8UUQ - chains A and C of the 9 polymer chains in the assembly; structure by electron microscopy, 2.34 A resolution.

# Chain A
Protein: Fusion glycoprotein F0
Organism: Measles virus strain Ichinose-B95a
UniProt: Q786F3 (FUS_MEASC); residues 1-112 here = UniProt positions 1-112
Chain sequence (112 residues; row label = number of the first residue in the row):
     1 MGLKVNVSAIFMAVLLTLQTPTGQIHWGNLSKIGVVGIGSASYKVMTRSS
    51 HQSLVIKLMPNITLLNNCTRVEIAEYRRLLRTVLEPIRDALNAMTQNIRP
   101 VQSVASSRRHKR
Unresolved in the structure: 1-23, 103-112
Glycans and other covalent adducts: N-acetylglucosamine (NAG) linked to Asn-29, Asn-61, Asn-67

# Chain C
Protein: Fusion glycoprotein F0
Organism: Measles virus strain Ichinose-B95a
UniProt: Q786F3 (FUS_MEASC); residue numbers follow UniProt; this construct covers 113-495
Chain sequence (420 residues; each row starts with the number of its first residue):
   113 FAGVVLAGAALGVATAAQITAGIALHQSMLNSQAIDNLRASLETTNQAIE
   163 AIRQAGQGMILAVQGVQDYINNELIPSMNQLSCDLIGQKLGLKLLRYYTE
   213 ILSLFGPSLRDPISAEISIQALSYALGGDINKVLEKLGYSGGDLLGILES
   263 RGIKARITHVDTESYFIVLSIAYPTLSEIKGVIVHRLEGVSYNIGSQEWY
   313 TTVPKYVATQGYLISNFDESSCTFMPEGTVCSQNALYPMSPLLQECLRGS
   363 TKSCARTLVSGSFGNRFILSQGNLIANCASILCKCYTTGTIINQDPDKIL
   413 TYIAADHCPVVEVNGVTIQVGSRRYPDAVYLHRIDLGPPISLGRLDVGTN
   463 LGNAIAKLEDAKELLESSDQILRSMKGLSSTSIGVDDDDKAGWSHPQFEK
   513 GGGSGGGSGGGSWSHPQFEK
Unresolved in the structure: 113-114, 487-532
Differences from the reference sequence: engineered mutation Gly-170 (Glu in Q786F3), Gly-455 (Glu in Q786F3); expression tag (496-532)
Cystine bridges: Cys-334/Cys-343, Cys-358/Cys-366, Cys-390/Cys-395, Cys-397/Cys-420

# Interface between chain A and chain C
Cross-chain cystine bridges: Cys-68(A)/Cys-195(C)
Residue-residue contacts (196):
  Gln-24(A) with Gly-323(C), hydrogen bond (backbone-backbone); Tyr-324(C); Leu-359(C); Arg-360(C), hydrogen bond
  Ile-25(A) with His-297(C); Val-319(C), hydrophobic; Thr-321(C); Leu-359(C)
  His-26(A) with Leu-359(C), hydrogen bond (backbone-backbone); Arg-360(C); Gly-361(C)
  Trp-27(A) with His-297(C); Leu-299(C), hydrophobic
  Asn-29(A) with Gly-361(C), hydrogen bond (side chain-backbone); Thr-363(C)
  Leu-30(A) with Cys-358(C)
  Ser-31(A) with Tyr-414(C), hydrogen bond (backbone-side chain); Tyr-437(C)
  Lys-32(A) with Ile-411(C); Tyr-414(C); Ile-446(C)
  Ile-33(A) with Tyr-304(C); Thr-313(C), hydrogen bond (backbone-side chain); Cys-366(C), hydrophobic
  Gly-34(A) with Glu-300(C); Gly-301(C); Val-302(C), hydrogen bond (backbone-backbone); Leu-412(C)
  Val-35(A) with Glu-300(C); Thr-313(C)
  Val-36(A) with Arg-298(C); Leu-299(C); Glu-300(C), hydrogen bond (backbone-backbone); Ile-380(C), hydrophobic; Ser-382(C); Ile-387(C), hydrophobic; Tyr-437(C)
  Gly-37(A) with Arg-298(C)
  Ile-38(A) with Arg-298(C), hydrogen bond (backbone-backbone); Glu-300(C); Ile-380(C), hydrophobic
  Gly-39(A) with Val-296(C); His-297(C); Arg-298(C), hydrogen bond (backbone-backbone)
  Ser-40(A) with Ile-295(C); Val-296(C)
  Ala-41(A) with Ile-295(C); Val-296(C), hydrogen bond (backbone-backbone); Thr-341(C)
  Ser-42(A) with Glu-290(C), hydrogen bond; Val-294(C); Glu-339(C); Gly-340(C); Thr-341(C), hydrogen bond (backbone-backbone)
  Tyr-43(A) with Glu-290(C); Ile-291(C), hydrogen bond (backbone-backbone); Val-294(C), hydrophobic; Phe-329(C), hydrophobic; Thr-341(C); Cys-343(C), hydrophobic; Gln-345(C); Asn-346(C); Ala-347(C), hydrogen bond (side chain-backbone); Leu-348(C), hydrophobic
  Lys-44(A) with Ser-289(C); Glu-290(C); Glu-339(C); Thr-341(C), hydrogen bond (backbone-backbone); Val-342(C); Cys-343(C), hydrogen bond (backbone-backbone)
  Val-45(A) with Thr-287(C); Leu-288(C); Ser-289(C), hydrogen bond (backbone-backbone); Ile-291(C), hydrophobic; Cys-343(C)
  Met-46(A) with Ser-262(C); Gly-264(C); Pro-286(C), hydrophobic; Thr-287(C); Leu-288(C), hydrophobic; Val-342(C), hydrophobic; Cys-343(C); Ser-344(C)
  Thr-47(A) with Pro-286(C); Thr-287(C), hydrogen bond (backbone-backbone)
  Arg-48(A) with Gly-264(C), hydrogen bond (side chain-backbone); Lys-266(C); Ala-284(C); Pro-286(C)
  Ser-50(A) with Ala-284(C)
  His-51(A) with Ser-282(C), hydrogen bond; Ile-283(C); Ala-284(C)
  Gln-52(A) with Tyr-251(C), hydrogen bond; Leu-281(C); Ser-282(C); Ile-283(C), hydrogen bond (backbone-backbone)
  Ser-53(A) with Met-171(C); Ile-172(C); Leu-173(C), hydrogen bond (backbone-backbone); Leu-281(C)
  Leu-54(A) with Leu-173(C); Val-175(C), hydrophobic; Ile-279(C); Val-280(C); Leu-281(C), hydrogen bond (backbone-backbone)
  Val-55(A) with Ile-172(C), hydrophobic; Leu-173(C), hydrogen bond (backbone-backbone); Ala-174(C); Val-175(C), hydrogen bond (backbone-backbone); Phe-278(C), hydrophobic; Ile-279(C)
  Ile-56(A) with Val-175(C); Tyr-209(C); Phe-278(C); Ile-279(C), hydrogen bond (backbone-backbone); Leu-281(C), hydrophobic
  Lys-57(A) with Leu-154(C), hydrogen bond (side chain-backbone); Thr-157(C), hydrogen bond (side chain-backbone); Val-175(C), hydrogen bond (backbone-backbone); Gln-176(C), hydrogen bond (backbone-side chain)
  Leu-58(A) with Gln-176(C); Tyr-209(C), hydrophobic; Tyr-277(C), hydrogen bond (backbone-backbone)
  Met-59(A) with Gln-176(C), hydrogen bond (backbone-side chain); Tyr-277(C), hydrophobic
  Pro-60(A) with Gln-176(C); Val-178(C), hydrophobic; Gln-179(C); Ile-182(C), hydrophobic
  Asn-61(A) with Thr-157(C), hydrogen bond (side chain-backbone); Asn-158(C); Gln-179(C), hydrogen bond (backbone-side chain)
  Leu-64(A) with Ile-187(C), hydrophobic; Met-190(C)
  Leu-65(A) with Leu-186(C), hydrophobic; Met-190(C); Ile-198(C), hydrophobic; Leu-202(C), hydrophobic
  Asn-66(A) with Met-190(C)
  Cys-68(A) with Met-190(C), hydrophobic; Cys-195(C), disulfide; Gly-199(C)
  Thr-69(A) with Gly-199(C); Leu-202(C)
  Glu-72(A) with Gly-199(C); Gln-200(C); Gly-203(C)
  Ile-73(A) with Leu-206(C), hydrophobic
  Tyr-76(A) with Leu-206(C); Tyr-209(C)
  Arg-77(A) with Tyr-277(C)
  Leu-79(A) with Leu-207(C), hydrophobic; Tyr-210(C)
  Leu-80(A) with Tyr-277(C), hydrophobic
  Arg-81(A) with Tyr-277(C), hydrogen bond
  Thr-82(A) with Tyr-210(C)
  Val-83(A) with Leu-214(C), hydrophobic; Phe-217(C)
  Leu-84(A) with Val-272(C); Thr-274(C); Tyr-277(C), hydrophobic; Ile-279(C), hydrophobic
  Ile-87(A) with Phe-217(C); Pro-224(C), hydrophobic; Val-272(C), hydrophobic
  Arg-88(A) with Val-272(C); Thr-274(C), hydrogen bond
  Ala-90(A) with Ile-225(C)
  Leu-91(A) with Leu-137(C), hydrophobic; Ile-269(C), hydrophobic; Thr-270(C); His-271(C); Val-272(C)
  Met-94(A) with Leu-118(C), hydrophobic; Leu-123(C), hydrophobic; Gln-130(C); Gly-134(C); Ile-225(C), hydrophobic
  Thr-95(A) with Met-141(C)
  Asn-97(A) with Val-117(C); Leu-118(C); Ala-119(C), hydrogen bond (backbone-backbone); Ala-122(C); Leu-123(C)
  Ile-98(A) with Val-116(C), hydrophobic; Val-117(C); Leu-118(C), hydrophobic; Ile-135(C), hydrophobic
  Arg-99(A) with Val-116(C); Val-117(C), hydrogen bond (backbone-backbone); Ala-119(C)
  Pro-100(A) with Gly-115(C)
  Val-101(A) with Gly-115(C), hydrogen bond (backbone-backbone); Val-116(C); Val-117(C), hydrophobic
Interface residues without a listed pair, chain A (66 interface residues in all): Ile-62, Asn-67, Glu-75, Glu-85
Interface residues without a listed pair, chain C (125 interface residues in all): Ile-131, Leu-142, Leu-150, Gly-177, Ile-213, Gly-218, Leu-234, Ala-237, Leu-238, Val-245, Leu-249, Ile-259, Asp-273, Glu-275, Ser-276, Tyr-285, Val-315, Ile-326, Val-441, Arg-445, Leu-448

# Summary
66 residues of chain A and 125 residues of chain C are in contact; the contacts include 1 disulfide bond and
41 hydrogen bonds. Polar contacts include Gln-24(A)/Arg-360(C), Asn-29(A)/Gly-361(C) and Ser-31(A)/Tyr-414(C).
Covalently linked N-acetylglucosamine: at Asn-29(A), Asn-61(A) and Asn-67(A).
Chain A is Fusion glycoprotein F0 and chain C is Fusion glycoprotein F0, both from Measles virus strain
Ichinose-B95a; the structure, Structure of the Measles virus Fusion protein in the pre-fusion conformation
with bound [FIP-HRC]2-PEG11, was determined by electron microscopy, deposited together with 8UT2, 8UTF, 8UUP
and 9AT8.
